Entry 8KEG (electron microscopy, 3.66 A resolution); this record covers chains n and o of the 30 polymer chains in the assembly.

[Chain n (and o)]
Name: neck fiber gp82N
Organism: unclassified Caudoviricetes
Notes: chain o of this document is another copy of the same molecule, construct and numbering; everything in this record applies to it too
Chain sequence (241 residues; numbered 1 to 241; the number before each row is that of its first residue):
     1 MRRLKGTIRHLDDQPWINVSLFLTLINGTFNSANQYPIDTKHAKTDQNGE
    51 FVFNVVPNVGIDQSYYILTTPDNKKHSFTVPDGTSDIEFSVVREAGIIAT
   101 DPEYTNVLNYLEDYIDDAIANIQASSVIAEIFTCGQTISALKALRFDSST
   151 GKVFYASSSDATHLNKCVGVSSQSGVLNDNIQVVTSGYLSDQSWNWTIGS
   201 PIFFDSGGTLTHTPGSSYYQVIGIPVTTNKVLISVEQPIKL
Unresolved in the structure: 126-241

[Chain n / chain o interface]
Residue-residue contacts (40; chain n residue first):
  T7(n) with Q35(o)
  I8(n) with Q35(o); P37(o), hydrophobic
  R9(n) with Q35(o); P37(o)
  H10(n) with D39(o), salt bridge
  L11(n) with D39(o); K41(o); V56(o)
  D12(n) with M1(o); K41(o), salt bridge; N54(o)
  D13(n) with M1(o); Y36(o); V56(o)
  W16(n) with I38(o); D39(o)
  D72(n) with P37(o); I38(o), hydrogen bond (side chain-backbone)
  R93(n) with F30(o); Q35(o), hydrogen bond
  A95(n) with F30(o), hydrophobic; D62(o)
  I98(n) with Q63(o)
  T100(n) with Q63(o)
  D101(n) with Y65(o), hydrogen bond
  P102(n) with P102(o), hydrophobic; E103(o)
  E103(n) with Q63(o), hydrogen bond; S64(o); Y65(o), hydrogen bond (side chain-backbone); T79(o), hydrogen bond (backbone-side chain)
  Y104(n) with V59(o)
  T105(n) with E103(o)
  N106(n) with T79(o), hydrogen bond (side chain-backbone); V80(o); P81(o)
  V107(n) with P81(o), hydrophobic
  Y110(n) with D82(o)
  E112(n) with E112(o)
Other interface residues (no listed pair), chain n (25 interface residues in all): Q14, S90, G96
Other interface residues (no listed pair), chain o (28 interface residues in all): L23, N27, S32, N34, N58, Y66

[Overview]
25 residues of chain n and 28 residues of chain o are in contact, with 7 hydrogen bonds and 2 salt bridges.
Among the polar pairs are H10(n)-D39(o), D12(n)-K41(o) and D72(n)-I38(o).
Both chains are neck fiber gp82N (unclassified Caudoviricetes). Entry 8KEG (Cyanophage A-1(L) neck/gp5-neck
fiber) was determined by electron microscopy together with 8KEA, 8KEC, 8KEE and 8KEF from the same study.
